7QG2 - chain A; structure by X-ray diffraction, 3.03 A resolution.

# Chain A
Molecule: Interleukin-1 receptor-associated kinase 4
Source organism: Homo sapiens
Notes: EC 2.7.11.1
UniProtKB: Q9NWZ3 (IRAK4_HUMAN), isoform Q9NWZ3-2; residues 154-460 here correspond to UniProt positions 30-336 (UniProt number = residue number - 124)
Chain sequence (308 residues; row label = number of the first residue in the row):
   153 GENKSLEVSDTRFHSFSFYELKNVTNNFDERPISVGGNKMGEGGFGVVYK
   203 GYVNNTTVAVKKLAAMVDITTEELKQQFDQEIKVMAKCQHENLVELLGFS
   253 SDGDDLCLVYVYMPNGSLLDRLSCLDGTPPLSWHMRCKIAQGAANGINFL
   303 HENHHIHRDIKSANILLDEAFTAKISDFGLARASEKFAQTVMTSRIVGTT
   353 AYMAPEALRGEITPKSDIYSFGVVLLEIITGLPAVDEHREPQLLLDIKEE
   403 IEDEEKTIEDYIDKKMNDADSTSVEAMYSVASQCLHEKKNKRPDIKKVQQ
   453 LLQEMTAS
Disordered / not traced: 153-163, 217-224, 337-342, 459-460
Modified positions: Thr-345 (phosphothreonine; TPO); Ser-346 (phosphoserine; SEP)
Differences from the reference sequence: expression tag (153)
Ligand contacts: B6I (6-methyl-4-[(1-methylcyclopropyl)amino]-2-[[1-(1-methylpiperidin-4-yl)pyrazol-4-yl]amino]pyrido[4,3-d]pyrimidin-5-one): Met-192, Gly-193, Glu-194, Val-200, Ala-211, Tyr-262, Val-263, Tyr-264, Met-265, Pro-266, Asn-267, Gly-268, Ser-269, Asp-272, Arg-273, Asp-278, Thr-280, Leu-318, Ser-328

# Summary
Ligands of chain A: compound B6I.
Chain A is Interleukin-1 receptor-associated kinase 4 (Homo sapiens); the structure, IRAK4 in complex with
inhibitor, was determined by X-ray diffraction together with 7QG1, 7QG3 and 7QG5 from the same study.
